PDB entry 4HUC | X-ray diffraction, 1.86 A resolution | chain A

== Chain A ==
Protein: Probable conserved lipoprotein lpps
Source organism: Mycobacterium tuberculosis
UniProtKB: O53223 (O53223_MYCTU); residues 149-408 here = UniProt positions 149-408
Chain sequence (262 residues; row label = number of the first residue in the row):
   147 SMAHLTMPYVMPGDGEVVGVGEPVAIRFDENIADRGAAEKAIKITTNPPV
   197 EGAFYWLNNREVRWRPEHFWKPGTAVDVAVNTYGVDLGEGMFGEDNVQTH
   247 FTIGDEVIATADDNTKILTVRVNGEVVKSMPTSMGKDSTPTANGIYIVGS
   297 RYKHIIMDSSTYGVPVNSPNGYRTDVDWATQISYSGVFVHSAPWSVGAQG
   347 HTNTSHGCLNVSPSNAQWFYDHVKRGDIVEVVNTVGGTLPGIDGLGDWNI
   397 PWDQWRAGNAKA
Not modelled in the structure: 147
Differences from the reference sequence: expression tag (147-148)
Bound ions: Na+: V342, G343, Q345
Swiss-Prot annotation at these positions:
  - active site: H336 (Proton donor/acceptor), C354 (Nucleophile)
  - binding site (Ca(2+)): D232, E235, G236
  - binding site (substrate): Y318, S331, G332, N356
  - site: C354 (Binds to carbapenem drug (covalent))
From the paper describing this entry:
  - catalytic residues: H336, C354

== In short ==
The Na+ site is built by V342, G343 and Q345. UniProt lists active-site residues H336 and C354, 3 Ca2+-binding
residues and 4 substrate-binding residues. From the paper: catalytic residues H336 and C354.
Chain A is Probable conserved lipoprotein lpps (Mycobacterium tuberculosis); the structure, Crystal structure
of LdtMt2, a L,D-transpeptidase from Mycobacterium tuberculosis: domain B and C, was determined by X-ray
diffraction, deposited together with 4HU2.
